9B74 - chains H and L; structure by X-ray diffraction, 2.48 A resolution.

# Chain H
Name: h44H10-V14 Antibody, heavy chain
Organism: Homo sapiens
Notes: antibody fragment or engineered binder
Amino-acid sequence (223 residues; row label = number of the first residue in the row; a row labelled like 82A-82C holds insertion residues (82A, then the next letters in order)):
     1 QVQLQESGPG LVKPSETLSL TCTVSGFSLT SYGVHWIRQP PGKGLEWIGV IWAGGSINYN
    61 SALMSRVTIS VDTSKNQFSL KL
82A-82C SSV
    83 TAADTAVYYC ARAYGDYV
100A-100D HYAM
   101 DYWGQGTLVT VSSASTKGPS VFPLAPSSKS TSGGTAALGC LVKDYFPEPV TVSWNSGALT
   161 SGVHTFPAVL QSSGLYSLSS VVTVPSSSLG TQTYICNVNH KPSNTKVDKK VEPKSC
Disulfides: Cys22-Cys92, Cys140-Cys196
Bound ions: Na+ near Leu45 (its only coordinating residue here)
What the authors report for this chain:
  - mutagenesis - V71K/F78V (Kd 206 nM): increased binding to recombinant HLA-DR
  - mutagenesis - V71K/F78V (Tm change 1.6 degC): increased stability

# Chain L
Name: h44H10-V14 Antibody, light chain
Organism: Homo sapiens
Notes: antibody fragment or engineered binder
Amino-acid sequence (214 residues; numbered 1 to 214; the number before each row is that of its first residue):
     1 DIQMTQSPSS LSASVGDRVT ITCRASQEIS GYLTWLQQKP GKAPKLLIYA ASTLDSGVPS
    61 RFSGSGSGTD FTLTISSLQP EDFATYYCLQ YTNYPLTFGQ GTKLEIKRTV AAPSVFIFPP
   121 SDEQLKSGTA SVVCLLNNFY PREAKVQWKV DNALQSGNSQ ESVTEQDSKD STYSLSSTLT
   181 LSKADYEKHK VYACEVTHQG LSSPVTKSFN RGEC
Disulfides: Cys23-Cys88, Cys134-Cys194
Bound ions: Na+ site 1 near Ser26 (its only coordinating residue here); Na+ site 2 near Leu201 (its only coordinating residue here)
What the authors report for this chain:
  - mutagenesis - S60K/G66R: increased binding to recombinant HLA-DR

# Chain H / chain L interface
Cross-chain cystine bridges: Cys216(H)-Cys214(L)
Pairs across the interface (76; chain H residue first):
  His35(H) - Leu96(L)
  Gln39(H) - Gln38(L)  hydrogen bond
  Gln39(H) - Tyr87(L)  hydrogen bond
  Lys43(H) - Tyr87(L)
  Gly44(H) - Tyr87(L)
  Leu45(H) - Tyr87(L)  hydrophobic
  Leu45(H) - Phe98(L)
  Trp47(H) - Tyr94(L)  hydrophobic
  Trp47(H) - Pro95(L)  hydrophobic
  Trp47(H) - Leu96(L)
  Trp47(H) - Phe98(L)
  Trp52(H) - Tyr94(L)  hydrogen bond
  Asn58(H) - Tyr94(L)  hydrogen bond
  Tyr91(H) - Gln38(L)  hydrogen bond
  Tyr91(H) - Ala43(L)  hydrophobic
  Val100(H) - Tyr32(L)  hydrophobic
  Val100(H) - Thr92(L)  hydrogen bond (backbone-side chain)
  His100A(H) - Tyr32(L)
  His100A(H) - Tyr91(L)
  Tyr100B(H) - Tyr91(L)  hydrogen bond (backbone-backbone)
  Tyr100B(H) - Thr92(L)
  Tyr100B(H) - Asn93(L)
  Tyr100B(H) - Tyr94(L)
  Tyr100B(H) - Leu96(L)
  Ala100C(H) - Tyr91(L)  hydrophobic
  Met100D(H) - Leu96(L)  hydrophobic
  Asp101(H) - Leu46(L)
  Trp103(H) - Leu36(L)  hydrophobic
  Trp103(H) - Pro44(L)
  Gly104(H) - Ala43(L)
  Gln105(H) - Lys42(L)
  Gln105(H) - Ala43(L)  hydrogen bond (side chain-backbone)
  Val121(H) - Glu123(L)
  Phe122(H) - Ser121(L)
  Phe122(H) - Gln124(L)
  Pro123(H) - Ser121(L)
  Leu124(H) - Phe118(L)
  Leu124(H) - Val133(L)  hydrophobic
  Ala125(H) - Phe118(L)
  Lys129(H) - Phe116(L)
  Lys129(H) - Ile117(L)  hydrogen bond (backbone-backbone)
  Lys129(H) - Ser208(L)  hydrogen bond (side chain-backbone)
  Lys129(H) - Glu213(L)
  Ser130(H) - Phe116(L)
  Ser130(H) - Ile117(L)
  Ser130(H) - Phe118(L)
  Thr131(H) - Phe116(L)
  Ser132(H) - Phe116(L)
  Ala137(H) - Phe116(L)  hydrophobic
  Ala137(H) - Phe118(L)
  Leu138(H) - Phe118(L)  hydrophobic
  Leu141(H) - Ser131(L)
  Lys143(H) - Gln124(L)
  His164(H) - Asn137(L)
  His164(H) - Asn138(L)  hydrogen bond
  His164(H) - Ser174(L)  hydrogen bond
  Phe166(H) - Leu135(L)  hydrophobic
  Phe166(H) - Ser162(L)
  Phe166(H) - Thr164(L)
  Phe166(H) - Ser174(L)
  Phe166(H) - Leu175(L)
  Phe166(H) - Ser176(L)
  Pro167(H) - Ser162(L)  hydrogen bond (backbone-side chain)
  Pro167(H) - Val163(L)
  Val169(H) - Gln160(L)
  Val169(H) - Glu161(L)
  Val169(H) - Ser162(L)
  Leu170(H) - Gln160(L)  hydrogen bond (backbone-side chain)
  Gln171(H) - Gln160(L)
  Val181(H) - Leu135(L)  hydrophobic
  Thr183(H) - Asn137(L)
  Lys209(H) - Glu123(L)  salt bridge
  Lys214(H) - Pro120(L)
  Lys214(H) - Cys214(L)
  Ser215(H) - Cys214(L)
  Cys216(H) - Cys214(L)  disulfide
Other interface residues (no listed pair), chain H (48 interface residues in all): Ile37, Glu46, Val50, Asn60, Tyr96
Other interface residues (no listed pair), chain L (48 interface residues in all): Gly41, Tyr49, Leu89, Pro119, Asp122, Ser127, Thr129, Asp167, Lys207, Phe209

# Overview
The chain H/chain L interface involves 48 residues from each chain, with 1 disulfide bond, 14 hydrogen bonds
and 1 salt bridge. Among the polar pairs are Lys209(H)-Glu123(L), Gln39(H)-Gln38(L) and Gln39(H)-Tyr87(L). The
paper reports that V71K/F78V of chain H increase binding to recombinant HLA-DR; V71K/F78V of chain H increase
stability.
Chain H is h44H10-V14 Antibody, heavy chain and chain L is h44H10-V14 Antibody, light chain, both from Homo
sapiens; the structure, Crystal structure of humanized 44H10 Fab Version 14, was determined by X-ray
diffraction (same publication as 9B75, 9B76 and 9B7B).
